PDB entry 5AMC | X-ray diffraction, 1.65 A resolution | chain A

# Chain A
Protein: Angiotensin-converting enzyme
Organism: Homo sapiens
Notes: EC 3.4.15.1; fragment: n domain
UniProtKB: P12821 (ACE_HUMAN); residues 1-629 here correspond to UniProt positions 30-658 (UniProt number = residue number + 29)
Amino-acid sequence (629 residues; numbered 1 to 629; the number before each row is that of its first residue):
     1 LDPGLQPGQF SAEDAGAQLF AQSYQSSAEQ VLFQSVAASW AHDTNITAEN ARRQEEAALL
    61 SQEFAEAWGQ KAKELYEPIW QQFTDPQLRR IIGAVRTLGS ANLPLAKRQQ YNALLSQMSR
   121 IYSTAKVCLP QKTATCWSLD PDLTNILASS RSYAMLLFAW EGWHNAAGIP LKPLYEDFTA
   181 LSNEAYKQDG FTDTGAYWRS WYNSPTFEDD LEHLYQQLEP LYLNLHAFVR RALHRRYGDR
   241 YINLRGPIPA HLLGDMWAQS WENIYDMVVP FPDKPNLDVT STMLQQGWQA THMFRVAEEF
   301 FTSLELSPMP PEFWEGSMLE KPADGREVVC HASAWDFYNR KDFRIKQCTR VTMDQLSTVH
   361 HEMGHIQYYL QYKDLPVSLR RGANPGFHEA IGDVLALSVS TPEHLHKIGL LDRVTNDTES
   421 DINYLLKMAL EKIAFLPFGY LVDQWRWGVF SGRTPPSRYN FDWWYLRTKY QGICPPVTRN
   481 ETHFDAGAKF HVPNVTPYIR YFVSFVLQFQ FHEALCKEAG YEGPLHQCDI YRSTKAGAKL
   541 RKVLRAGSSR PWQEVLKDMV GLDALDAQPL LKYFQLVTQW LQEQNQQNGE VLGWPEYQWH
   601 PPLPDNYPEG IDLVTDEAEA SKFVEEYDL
Disordered / not traced: 130-132, 611-629
Construct notes: engineered mutation Gln9 (Asn38 in P12821), Gln25 (Asn54 in P12821), Gln82 (Asn111 in P12821), Gln117 (Asn146 in P12821), Gln131 (Asn160 in P12821), Gln289 (Asn318 in P12821), Arg545 (Gln574 in P12821), Leu576 (Pro605 in P12821), Leu629 (Arg658 in P12821); conflict Glu13 (Asp42 in P12821), Asp14 (Glu43 in P12821)
Disulfides: Cys128-Cys136, Cys330-Cys348, Cys516-Cys528
Glycans and other covalent adducts: N-acetylglucosamine (NAG) linked to Asn45; glycan linked to Asn416, Asn480
Ion coordination: Zn2+: His361, His365, Glu389
Residues lining bound ligands: glycine / meta-nitro-tyrosine: Gln259, Ser260, His331, Ala332, Asp354, His361, Glu362, Asp393, Glu431, Phe435, Lys489, His491, Tyr498, Tyr501, Phe505
Swiss-Prot annotation at these positions:
  - active site: Glu362 (Proton acceptor 1), His491 (Proton donor 1)
  - binding site (chloride): Tyr202, Arg500
  - binding site (Zn(2+)): His361, His365, Glu389
  - site: Asn494 (Not glycosylated)
  - glycosylation (N-linked (GlcNAc...) asparagine): Asn45, Asn416, Asn480
From the paper describing this entry:
  - binding site for meta-nitro-tyrosine: Gln259, Asp393, Glu431
  - specificity-determining residues: Thr358 (proposed by the authors, not directly observed)

# Overview
Chain A binds glycine / meta-nitro-tyrosine. N-acetylglucosamine is covalently linked to Asn45. His361, His365
and Glu389 form the Zn2+ site. UniProt lists active-site residues Glu362 and His491, chloride-binding residues
Tyr202 and Arg500 and 3 Zn2+-binding residues. The paper reports a binding site for meta-nitro-tyrosine at
Gln259, Asp393 and Glu431; the specificity determinant Thr358.
Chain A is Angiotensin-converting enzyme (Homo sapiens); the structure, Crystal structure of the Angiotensin-1
converting enzyme N-domain in complex with amyloid-beta fluorogenic fragment 4-10, was determined by X-ray
diffraction together with 5AM8, 5AM9, 5AMA and 5AMB from the same study.
